Entry 7VW6 (electron microscopy, 2.19 A resolution); this record covers chains A and B.

== Chain A ==
Protein: Formate dehydrogenase
From: Methylorubrum extorquens AM1
Notes: EC 1.17.1.9
UniProtKB: C5ATT7 (C5ATT7_METEA); residue numbers follow UniProt; this construct covers 1-989
Sequence (989 residues; row label = number of the first residue in the row):
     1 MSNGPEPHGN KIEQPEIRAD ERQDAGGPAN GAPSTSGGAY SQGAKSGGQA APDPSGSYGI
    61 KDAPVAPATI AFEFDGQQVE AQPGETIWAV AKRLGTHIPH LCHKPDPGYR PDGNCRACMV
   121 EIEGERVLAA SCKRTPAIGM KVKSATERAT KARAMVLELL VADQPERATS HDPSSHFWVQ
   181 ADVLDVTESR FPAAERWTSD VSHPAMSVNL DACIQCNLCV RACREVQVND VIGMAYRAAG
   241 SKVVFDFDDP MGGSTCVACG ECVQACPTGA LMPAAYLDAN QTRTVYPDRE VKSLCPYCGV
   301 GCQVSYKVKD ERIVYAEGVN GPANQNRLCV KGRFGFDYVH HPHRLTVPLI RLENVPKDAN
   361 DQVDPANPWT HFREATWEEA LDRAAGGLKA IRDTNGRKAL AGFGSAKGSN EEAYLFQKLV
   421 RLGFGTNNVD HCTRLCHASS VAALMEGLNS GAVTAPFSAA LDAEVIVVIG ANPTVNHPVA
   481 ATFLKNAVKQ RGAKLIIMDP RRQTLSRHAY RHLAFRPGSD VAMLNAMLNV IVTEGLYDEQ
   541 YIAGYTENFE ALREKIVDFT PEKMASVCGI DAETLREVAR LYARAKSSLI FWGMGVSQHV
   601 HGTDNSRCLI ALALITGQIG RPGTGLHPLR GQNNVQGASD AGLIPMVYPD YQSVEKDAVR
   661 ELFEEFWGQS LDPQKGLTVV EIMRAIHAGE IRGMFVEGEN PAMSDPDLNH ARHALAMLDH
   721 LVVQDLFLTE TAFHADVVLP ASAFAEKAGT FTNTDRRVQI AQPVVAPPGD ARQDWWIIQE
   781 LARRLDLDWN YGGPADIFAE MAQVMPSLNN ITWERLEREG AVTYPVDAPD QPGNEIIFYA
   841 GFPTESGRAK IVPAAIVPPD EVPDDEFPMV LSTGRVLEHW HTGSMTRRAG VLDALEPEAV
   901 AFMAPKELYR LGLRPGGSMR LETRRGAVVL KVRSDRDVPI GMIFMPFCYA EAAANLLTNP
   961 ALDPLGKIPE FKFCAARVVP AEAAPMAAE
Disordered / not traced: 1-68, 982-989
Bound ions: 2Fe-2S cluster Fe: Cys-102, Cys-115, Cys-118, Cys-132; 4Fe-4S cluster Fe site 1: Cys-213, Cys-216, Cys-219, Cys-266; 4Fe-4S cluster Fe site 2: Cys-223, Cys-256, Cys-259, Cys-262; 4Fe-4S cluster Fe site 3: Cys-295, Cys-298, Cys-302, Cys-329; tungsten ion: Cys-436 (together with molybdopterin guanosine dinucleotide)
Ligand contacts:
  - 2Fe-2S cluster (FES): His-100, Leu-101, Cys-102, His-103, Gly-113, Asn-114, Cys-115, Arg-116, Ala-117, Cys-118, Ala-130, Cys-132
  - molybdopterin guanosine dinucleotide (MGD; 2-amino-5,6-dimercapto-7-methyl-3,7,8a,9-tetrahydro-8-oxa-1,3,9,10-tetraaza-anthracen-4-one guanosine dinucleotide), molecule 1: Cys-298, Lys-331, Cys-436, Ile-469, Gly-470, Ala-471, Asn-472, Val-475, Asn-476, His-477, Met-498, Asp-499, Pro-500, Arg-501, Gln-503, Phe-515, Pro-517, Gly-518, Asp-520, Gly-593, Met-594, Gly-595, Val-596, His-599, Gly-631, Gln-632, Ser-872, Thr-873, Gly-874, Arg-875, Val-876, Leu-877, His-879, Trp-880, His-881, Phe-944, Lys-972
  - molybdopterin guanosine dinucleotide (MGD), molecule 2: Lys-407, Cys-432, Leu-435, Cys-436, Met-594, Gln-598, Gln-632, Glu-697, Gly-698, Glu-699, Asn-700, Pro-701, Ser-704, Gln-724, Asp-725, Leu-726, Ala-741, Ser-742, Ala-743, Phe-744, Lys-747, Asp-774, Thr-873, Gly-874, Arg-875, Trp-880, His-881, Thr-882, Met-885, Phe-947, Asn-955, Thr-958, Phe-971, Lys-972
  - 4Fe-4S cluster (SF4), molecule 1: Met-206, Cys-223, Asn-229, Val-231, Ile-232, Phe-245, Met-251, Cys-256, Val-257, Ala-258, Cys-259, Gly-260, Glu-261, Cys-262
  - 4Fe-4S cluster (SF4), molecule 2: Leu-210, Cys-213, Ile-214, Gln-215, Cys-216, Asn-217, Leu-218, Cys-219, Met-234, Val-243, Cys-266, Pro-267, Thr-268, Ala-270, Leu-271
  - 4Fe-4S cluster (SF4), molecule 3: Cys-295, Tyr-297, Cys-298, Val-300, Gly-301, Cys-302, Leu-328, Cys-329, Lys-331, Gly-332, Pro-478, Val-479

== Chain B ==
Protein: Tungsten-containing formate dehydrogenase beta subunit
From: Methylorubrum extorquens AM1
Notes: EC 1.2.1.2
UniProtKB: C5ATT6 (C5ATT6_METEA); residues 1022-1593 here correspond to UniProt positions 1-572 (UniProt number = residue number - 1021)
Sequence (572 residues; each row starts with the number of its first residue):
  1022 MSEASGTVRS FAHPGRGRNV ARAVPKGRQV DPHAKVEIEE LLGTRPRQRD LLIEHLHLIQ
  1082 DTYGQISADH LAALADEMSL AFAEVFETAT FYAHFDVVKE GEADIPRLTI RVCDSITCAM
  1142 FGADELLETL QRELASDAVR VVRAPCVGLC DHAPAVEVGH NFLHRADLAS VRAAVEAEDT
  1202 HAHIPTYVDY DAYRAGGGYA TLERLRSGEL PVDDVLKVLD DGGLRGLGGA GFPTGRKWRS
  1262 VRGEPGPRLM AVNGDEGEPG TFKDQLYLNT DPHRFLEGML IGAHVVEAAD VYIYLRDEYP
  1322 ISREILAREI AKLPEGGTRI HLRRGAGAYI CGEESSLIES LEGKRGLPRH KPPFPFQVGL
  1382 FNRPTLINNI ETLFWVRDLI ERGAEWWKSH GRNGRVGLRS YSVSGRVKEP GVKLAPAGLT
  1442 IQELIDEYCG GISDGHSFAA YLPGGASGGI LPASMNDIPL DFGTLEKYGC FIGSAAVVIL
  1502 SDQDDVRGAA LNLMKFFEDE SCGQCTPCRS GTQKARMLME NGVWDTDLLG ELAQCMRDAS
  1562 ICGLGQAASN PVSTVIKYFP DLFPEPRAVA AE
Disordered / not traced: 1022-1026, 1587-1593
Bound ions: 2Fe-2S cluster Fe: Cys-1134, Cys-1139, Cys-1167, Cys-1171; 4Fe-4S cluster Fe: Cys-1523, Cys-1526, Cys-1529, Cys-1563
Ligand contacts:
  - 2Fe-2S cluster (FES): Cys-1134, Ser-1136, Ile-1137, Thr-1138, Cys-1139, Cys-1167, Val-1168, Gly-1169, Leu-1170, Cys-1171, Ala-1176, Gly-1281
  - FMN (flavin mononucleotide): Gly-1247, Leu-1248, Gly-1249, Ala-1251, Phe-1253, Lys-1258, Asn-1274, Asp-1276, Glu-1277, Gly-1278, Tyr-1350, Ile-1351, Gly-1353, Glu-1354, Glu-1355, Ile-1388, Asn-1389, Asn-1390, Thr-1393, Gly-1564, Leu-1565
  - 4Fe-4S cluster (SF4): Ile-1351, Pro-1369, Ser-1522, Cys-1523, Gly-1524, Gln-1525, Cys-1526, Cys-1529, Arg-1530, Ser-1561, Ile-1562, Cys-1563, Leu-1565, Gly-1566

== Interface between chain A and chain B ==
Pairs across the interface (131; chain A residue first):
  Asp-112(A) with His-1371(B), hydrogen bond (backbone-side chain)
  Gly-113(A) with His-1371(B), hydrogen bond (backbone-side chain); Ile-1562(B)
  Asn-114(A) with Gln-1525(B); Cys-1526(B); Thr-1527(B)
  Cys-115(A) with Thr-1527(B), hydrogen bond (backbone-side chain)
  Arg-116(A) with His-1371(B); Pro-1528(B); Ala-1560(B), hydrogen bond (side chain-backbone); Ile-1562(B)
  Met-119(A) with Ala-1560(B), hydrophobic
  Arg-126(A) with Gln-1567(B), hydrogen bond
  Val-127(A) with Arg-1558(B); Asp-1559(B)
  Leu-128(A) with Asp-1559(B), hydrogen bond (backbone-backbone)
  Arg-134(A) with Pro-1373(B)
  Arg-148(A) with Asp-1559(B), salt bridge
  Lys-151(A) with Gln-1555(B)
  Ala-152(A) with Cys-1556(B)
  Met-155(A) with Glu-1552(B); Leu-1553(B); Cys-1556(B), hydrophobic
  Leu-159(A) with Ser-1531(B); Lys-1535(B)
  Leu-160(A) with Thr-1527(B)
  Asp-163(A) with Lys-1535(B), salt bridge
  Arg-190(A) with Leu-1549(B); Glu-1552(B), salt bridge
  Phe-191(A) with Leu-1539(B), hydrophobic; Leu-1549(B), hydrophobic; Leu-1553(B), hydrophobic
  Pro-192(A) with Lys-1535(B), hydrogen bond (backbone-side chain); Met-1538(B), hydrophobic
  Ala-193(A) with Met-1538(B)
  Ala-194(A) with Gln-1534(B); Lys-1535(B)
  Ile-214(A) with Arg-1530(B)
  Gln-215(A) with Arg-1530(B)
  Arg-224(A) with Glu-1105(B); Glu-1108(B), salt bridge
  Asp-230(A) with Ala-1102(B)
  Val-231(A) with Ala-1104(B)
  Ile-232(A) with Ala-1104(B)
  Gly-233(A) with Ala-1104(B); Glu-1108(B)
  Met-234(A) with Glu-1108(B), hydrogen bond (backbone-side chain); Arg-1366(B), hydrogen bond (backbone-side chain)
  Ala-235(A) with Phe-1107(B), hydrophobic; Glu-1108(B); Thr-1111(B), hydrogen bond (backbone-side chain); Phe-1112(B); Arg-1366(B), hydrogen bond (backbone-side chain)
  Tyr-236(A) with Phe-1107(B); Thr-1111(B); Arg-1366(B), hydrogen bond (backbone-side chain)
  Arg-237(A) with Phe-1112(B), hydrogen bond (side chain-backbone); Tyr-1113(B); Ala-1114(B); Gly-1348(B), hydrogen bond (side chain-backbone); Ala-1349(B); Asp-1520(B), hydrogen bond (side chain-backbone); Glu-1521(B), salt bridge; Ser-1522(B); Cys-1523(B)
  Ala-238(A) with Glu-1519(B); Ser-1522(B), hydrogen bond (backbone-backbone); Cys-1523(B); Gly-1524(B); Arg-1530(B)
  Ala-239(A) with Arg-1530(B); Gln-1534(B)
  Asp-246(A) with Ala-1104(B); Phe-1107(B)
  Phe-247(A) with Arg-1049(B); Ala-1089(B); Leu-1092(B), hydrophobic; Ala-1093(B); Phe-1103(B); Phe-1107(B), hydrophobic; Lys-1120(B), hydrogen bond (backbone-side chain)
  Asp-248(A) with Lys-1120(B), hydrogen bond (backbone-side chain)
  Asp-249(A) with Arg-1049(B), salt bridge; Lys-1120(B)
  Gly-253(A) with Gly-1048(B)
  Ser-254(A) with Lys-1047(B); Gly-1048(B), hydrogen bond (backbone-backbone)
  Thr-255(A) with Lys-1047(B); Gly-1048(B)
  Cys-256(A) with Lys-1047(B)
  His-341(A) with Pro-1035(B)
  His-343(A) with Ala-1033(B)
  Gln-362(A) with Arg-1030(B), hydrogen bond (side chain-backbone)
  Asp-364(A) with Ala-1033(B)
  Pro-365(A) with Ala-1033(B)
  Arg-507(A) with Ser-1100(B), hydrogen bond (side chain-backbone); Leu-1101(B); Ala-1102(B); Glu-1105(B), salt bridge
  Arg-712(A) with Arg-1030(B)
  Glu-730(A) with Arg-1030(B)
  Glu-878(A) with Lys-1047(B), salt bridge
  Arg-887(A) with Phe-1032(B); His-1034(B)
  Arg-888(A) with His-1034(B), hydrogen bond
  Asp-893(A) with Pro-1035(B); Gly-1036(B), hydrogen bond (side chain-backbone)
  Pro-897(A) with Gly-1036(B); Arg-1039(B); Asn-1040(B); Ala-1042(B)
  Glu-898(A) with Asn-1040(B); Val-1041(B); Ala-1042(B)
  Val-900(A) with Ala-1042(B), hydrophobic
  Pro-915(A) with Ala-1044(B)
  Gly-916(A) with Ala-1044(B)
  Arg-933(A) with Arg-1043(B), hydrogen bond (side chain-backbone); Ala-1044(B); Val-1045(B); Pro-1046(B)
  Ser-934(A) with Ala-1044(B), hydrogen bond (backbone-backbone); Val-1045(B); Pro-1046(B)
  Asp-935(A) with Pro-1046(B)
  Arg-936(A) with Val-1051(B); Asp-1097(B), salt bridge
  Ala-950(A) with Arg-1030(B); Ser-1031(B)
  Glu-951(A) with Val-1029(B); Phe-1032(B)
Interface residues without a listed pair, chain A (74 interface residues in all): Lys-133, Val-156, Ala-162, Ser-241, Val-244, Val-257, Phe-733, Val-932
Interface residues without a listed pair, chain B (71 interface residues in all): Val-1106, Gly-1532, Ser-1561

== In short ==
Chain A and chain B form an interface of 74 and 71 residues respectively; the contacts include 25 hydrogen
bonds and 9 salt bridges. Polar contacts include Arg-148(A)/Asp-1559(B), Asp-163(A)/Lys-1535(B) and
Arg-190(A)/Glu-1552(B). Chain A binds 3 copies of 4Fe-4S cluster, 2Fe-2S cluster and molybdopterin guanosine
dinucleotide.
Here chain A is Formate dehydrogenase and chain B is Tungsten-containing formate dehydrogenase beta subunit,
both from Methylorubrum extorquens AM1. Entry 7VW6 (Cryo-EM Structure of Formate Dehydrogenase 1 from
Methylorubrum extorquens AM1) was determined by electron microscopy.
